PDB entry 7V3F | electron microscopy, 3.10 A resolution | chains B and A of the 6 polymer chains in the assembly

== Chain B (and A) ==
Name: Envelope protein E
Source organism: Dengue virus type 2 (strain Thailand/NGS-C/1944)
Notes: chain A of this document is another copy of the same molecule, construct and numbering; everything in this record applies to it too
UniProtKB: P14340 (POLG_DEN2N); residues 1-495 here correspond to UniProt positions 281-775 (UniProt number = residue number + 280)
Amino-acid sequence (495 residues; each row starts with the number of its first residue):
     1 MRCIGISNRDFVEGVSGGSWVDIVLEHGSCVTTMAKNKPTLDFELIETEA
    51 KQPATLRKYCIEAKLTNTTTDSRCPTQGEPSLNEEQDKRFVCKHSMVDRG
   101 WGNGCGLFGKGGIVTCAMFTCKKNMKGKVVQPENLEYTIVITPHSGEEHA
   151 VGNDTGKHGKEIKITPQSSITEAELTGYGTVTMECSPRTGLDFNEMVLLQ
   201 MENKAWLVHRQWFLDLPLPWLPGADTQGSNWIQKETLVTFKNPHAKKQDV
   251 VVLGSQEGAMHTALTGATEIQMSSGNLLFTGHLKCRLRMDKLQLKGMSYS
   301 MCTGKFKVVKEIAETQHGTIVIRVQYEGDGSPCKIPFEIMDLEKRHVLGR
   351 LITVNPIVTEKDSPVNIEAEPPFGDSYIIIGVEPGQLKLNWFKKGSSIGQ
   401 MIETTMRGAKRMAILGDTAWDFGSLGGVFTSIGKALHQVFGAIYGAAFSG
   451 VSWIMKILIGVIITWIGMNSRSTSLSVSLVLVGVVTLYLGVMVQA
Curated features (UniProtKB/Swiss-Prot):
  - region: Asp98 to Gly111 (Fusion peptide)
  - site: Ala495 (Cleavage)
  - glycosylation (N-linked (GlcNAc...) asparagine): Asn67, Asn153
Glycans and other covalent adducts: N-acetylglucosamine (NAG) linked to Asn67, Asn153

== How chain B and chain A interact ==
Residue-residue contacts - 43 pairs, chain B then chain A:
  Ala54(B) with Gln77(A)
  Thr55(B) with Arg73(A)
  Leu56(B) with Gly78(A)
  Arg57(B) with Glu79(A), salt bridge
  Arg73(B) with Thr55(A); Ala224(A)
  Thr76(B) with Leu56(A); Arg210(A), hydrogen bond (backbone-side chain)
  Gln77(B) with Ala54(A); Leu56(A)
  Gly78(B) with Leu56(A)
  Glu79(B) with Arg57(A), salt bridge; Trp220(A); Pro222(A)
  Pro80(B) with Pro222(A)
  Ser81(B) with Ala224(A), hydrogen bond (side chain-backbone); Asp225(A), hydrogen bond
  Asn83(B) with Gln227(A), hydrogen bond
  Glu85(B) with Lys88(A); Asn230(A)
  Gln86(B) with Asp87(A); Lys88(A), hydrogen bond (backbone-backbone); Arg89(A); Gln227(A); Ser229(A), hydrogen bond; Asn230(A)
  Asp87(B) with Gln86(A)
  Lys88(B) with Glu85(A), hydrogen bond (side chain-backbone); Gln86(A), hydrogen bond (backbone-backbone); Lys88(A)
  Arg89(B) with Gln86(A)
  Leu107(B) with Gln131(A)
  Arg210(B) with Thr76(A), hydrogen bond (side chain-backbone)
  Trp220(B) with Glu79(A)
  Pro222(B) with Glu79(A)
  Ala224(B) with Arg73(A); Ser81(A)
  Asp225(B) with Ser81(A), hydrogen bond
  Gln227(B) with Asn83(A), hydrogen bond; Gln86(A)
  Ser229(B) with Gln86(A)
  Asn230(B) with Glu85(A); Gln86(A)
Also at the interface, not in a pair above, chain B (30 interface residues in all): Val129, Glu133, Gly223, Thr226
Also at the interface, not in a pair above, chain A (28 interface residues in all): Pro80, Leu107, Val129

== Overview ==
The interface between chain B and chain A involves 30 residues on one side and 28 on the other, with 11
hydrogen bonds and 2 salt bridges. Polar pairs include Arg57(B)-Glu79(A), Thr76(B)-Arg210(A) and
Ser81(B)-Ala224(A).
Both chains are Envelope protein E (Dengue virus type 2 (strain Thailand/NGS-C/1944)). Entry 7V3F
(DENV2_NGC_Fab_C10 28degree (1Fab:3E)) was determined by electron microscopy (same publication as 7V3G, 7V3H,
7V3I and 7V3J).
